PDB entry 4K4T | X-ray diffraction, 2.75 A resolution | chains A and B of the 4 polymer chains in the assembly

# Chain A
Protein: RNA-directed RNA polymerase 3D-POL
From: Human poliovirus 1
Notes: EC 2.7.7.48
Reference sequence: P03300 (POLG_POL1M); residues 1-461 here correspond to UniProt positions 1749-2209 (UniProt number = residue number + 1748)
Chain sequence (471 residues; numbered 1 to 471; the number before each row is that of its first residue):
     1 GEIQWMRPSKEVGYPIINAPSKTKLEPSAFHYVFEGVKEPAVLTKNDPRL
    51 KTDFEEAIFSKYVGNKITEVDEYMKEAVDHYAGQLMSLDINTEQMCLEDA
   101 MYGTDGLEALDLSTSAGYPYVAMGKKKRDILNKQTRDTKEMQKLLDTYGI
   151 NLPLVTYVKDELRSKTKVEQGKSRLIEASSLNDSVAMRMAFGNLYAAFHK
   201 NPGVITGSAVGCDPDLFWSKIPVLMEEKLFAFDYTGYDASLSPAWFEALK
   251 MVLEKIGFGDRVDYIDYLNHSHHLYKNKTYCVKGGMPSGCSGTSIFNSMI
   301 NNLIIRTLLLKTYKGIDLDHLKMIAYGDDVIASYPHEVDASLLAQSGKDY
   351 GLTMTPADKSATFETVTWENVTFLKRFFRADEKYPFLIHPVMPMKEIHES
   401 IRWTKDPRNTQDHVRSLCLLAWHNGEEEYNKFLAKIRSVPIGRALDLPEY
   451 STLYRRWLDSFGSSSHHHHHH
Unresolved in the structure: 463-471
Differences from the reference sequence: engineered mutation Asp-446 (Leu2194 in P03300); expression tag (462-471)
UniProt features mapped onto this chain:
  - binding site (Mg(2+)): Asp-233, Asp-328
Bound ions: Zn2+: His-270, His-272, Cys-281
From the paper describing this entry:
  - catalytic residues: Asp-233 (citing earlier work)

# Chain B
Molecule: 22-nt RNA strand
Sequence (22 nucleotides; row label = number of the first residue in the row):
   590 AAGUCUCCAGGUCUCUCGGAAA
Unresolved in the structure: 590-594

# How chain A and chain B interact
Residue-residue contacts - 47 pairs, chain A then chain B:
  Asn-18(A) / A598(B)  base contact
  Pro-20(A) / A598(B)  sugar contact
  Pro-20(A) / G599(B)  base contact
  Lys-22(A) / G599(B)  base contact
  Lys-24(A) / G599(B)  hydrogen bond to the base
  Leu-43(A) / G599(B)  base contact
  Leu-107(A) / U603(B)  phosphate contact
  Glu-108(A) / U603(B)  hydrogen bond to the phosphate
  Thr-114(A) / G600(B)  phosphate contact
  Thr-114(A) / U601(B)  hydrogen bond to the phosphate
  Ser-115(A) / G599(B)  hydrogen bond to the phosphate
  Ser-115(A) / G600(B)  hydrogen bond to the phosphate
  Val-121(A) / G599(B)  phosphate contact
  Lys-127(A) / U601(B)  salt bridge to the phosphate
  Tyr-157(A) / G599(B)  sugar contact
  Lys-159(A) / G600(B)  hydrogen bond to the base
  Ile-176(A) / G600(B)  base contact
  Glu-177(A) / G600(B)  hydrogen bond to the sugar
  Ala-178(A) / G600(B)  sugar contact
  Ser-179(A) / G600(B)  hydrogen bond to the sugar
  Ser-184(A) / U601(B)  sugar contact
  Arg-188(A) / C602(B)  salt bridge to the phosphate
  His-199(A) / C602(B)  phosphate contact
  His-199(A) / U603(B)  sugar contact
  Val-210(A) / C602(B)  sugar contact
  Val-210(A) / U603(B)  sugar contact
  Gly-211(A) / U603(B)  hydrogen bond to the sugar
  Gly-211(A) / C604(B)  sugar contact
  Cys-212(A) / U603(B)  sugar contact
  Cys-212(A) / C604(B)  sugar contact
  Asp-213(A) / C604(B)  hydrogen bond to the sugar
  Asp-213(A) / U605(B)  sugar contact
  Pro-214(A) / C604(B)  sugar contact
  Ser-288(A) / G600(B)  hydrogen bond to the base
  Gly-289(A) / G600(B)  hydrogen bond to the sugar
  Gly-289(A) / U601(B)  sugar contact
  Cys-290(A) / U601(B)  hydrogen bond to the sugar
  Ser-291(A) / U601(B)  phosphate contact
  Ser-291(A) / C602(B)  hydrogen bond to the phosphate
  Gly-292(A) / U601(B)  hydrogen bond to the sugar
  Thr-293(A) / U601(B)  sugar contact
  Tyr-326(A) / C602(B)  base contact
  Tyr-326(A) / U603(B)  sugar contact
  Asp-412(A) / G607(B)  hydrogen bond to the sugar
  Arg-415(A) / C606(B)  sugar contact
  Arg-415(A) / G607(B)  sugar contact
  Leu-419(A) / U605(B)  sugar contact
Also at the interface, not in a pair above, chain A (43 interface residues in all): Ala-19, Gly-106, Asp-111, Lys-126, Asp-160, Ser-294, Ser-416, Arg-456
Also at the interface, not in a pair above, chain B (11 interface residues in all): C597

# Overview
43 residues of chain A face 11 of chain B across their interface, with 16 hydrogen bonds and 2 salt bridges.
Among the polar pairs are Lys-24(A)/G599(B), Lys-159(A)/G600(B) and Ser-288(A)/G600(B). Curated annotation
(UniProt) lists Mg2+-binding residues Asp-233(A) and Asp-328(A) on chain A. The paper reports the catalytic
residue Asp-233(A).
Chain A is RNA-directed RNA polymerase 3D-POL (Human poliovirus 1) and chain B is a 22-nt RNA strand; the
structure, Poliovirus polymerase elongation complex (r4_form), was determined by X-ray diffraction (same
publication as 4K4S, 4K4U, 4K4V, 4K4W, 4K4X, 4K4Y, 4K4Z and 4K50).
